PDB entry 8U9X | X-ray diffraction, 3.05 A resolution | chains D and G of the 14 polymer chains in the assembly

Chain D:
Molecule: DNA-directed RNA polymerase II subunit RPB4
Organism: Saccharomyces cerevisiae
Reference sequence: A0A6A5PTI6 (A0A6A5PTI6_YEASX); numbering as in UniProt (aligned over 1-221)
Sequence (221 residues; each row starts with the number of its first residue):
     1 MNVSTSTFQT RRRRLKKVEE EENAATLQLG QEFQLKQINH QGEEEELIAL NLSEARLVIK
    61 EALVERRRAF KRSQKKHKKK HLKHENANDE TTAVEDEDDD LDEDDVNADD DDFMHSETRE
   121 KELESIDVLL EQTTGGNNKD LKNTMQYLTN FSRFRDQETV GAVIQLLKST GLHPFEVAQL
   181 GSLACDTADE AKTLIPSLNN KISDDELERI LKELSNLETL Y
Not modelled in the structure: 1-2, 10-22, 74-117

Chain G:
Molecule: DNA-directed RNA polymerase II subunit RPB7
Organism: Saccharomyces cerevisiae
Reference sequence: A0A6A5Q270 (A0A6A5Q270_YEASX); residues 1-171 here = UniProt positions 1-171
Sequence (171 residues; each row starts with the number of its first residue):
     1 MFFIKDLSLN ITLHPSFFGP RMKQYLKTKL LEEVEGSCTG KFGYILCVLD YDNIDIQRGR
    61 ILPTDGSAEF NVKYRAVVFK PFKGEVVDGT VVSCSQHGFE VQVGPMKVFV TKHLMPQDLT
   121 FNAGSNPPSY QSSEDVITIK SRIRVKIEGC ISQVSSIHAI GSIKEDYLGA I

Chain D / chain G interface:
Residue-residue contacts - 80 pairs, chain D then chain G:
  Val3(D) with Asn10(G); Glu33(G)
  Thr5(D) with Leu7(G); Ser8(G), hydrogen bond (side chain-backbone); Phe42(G); Ile45(G); Tyr74(G), hydrogen bond
  Ser6(D) with Leu7(G); Ser8(G), hydrogen bond (backbone-backbone); Phe42(G)
  Thr7(D) with Ser8(G); Phe42(G)
  Phe8(D) with Asp6(G)
  Asn23(D) with Lys83(G)
  Ala24(D) with Lys83(G)
  Ala25(D) with Lys83(G), hydrogen bond (backbone-backbone); Gly84(G)
  Leu29(D) with Phe3(G), hydrophobic; Phe82(G), hydrophobic
  Glu32(D) with Lys5(G); Lys41(G), salt bridge; Phe42(G)
  Phe33(D) with Phe3(G), hydrophobic; Lys5(G); Lys41(G); Phe42(G); Val78(G), hydrophobic; Lys80(G)
  Gln37(D) with Lys5(G)
  His40(D) with Asp6(G); Lys73(G), hydrogen bond (backbone-side chain)
  Leu47(D) with Lys5(G)
  Ile48(D) with Phe2(G); Phe3(G); Ile4(G), hydrophobic
  Ala49(D) with Phe2(G)
  Leu50(D) with Met1(G), hydrogen bond (backbone-backbone); Phe2(G); Ile4(G), hydrophobic
  Leu52(D) with Phe2(G), hydrophobic
  Ile59(D) with Cys47(G), hydrophobic
  Arg66(D) with Leu31(G); Glu35(G), salt bridge; Val48(G); Tyr51(G)
  Arg72(D) with Asp52(G), salt bridge
  Ser73(D) with Arg21(G), hydrogen bond
  Thr134(D) with Glu35(G)
  Asn138(D) with Glu35(G); Gly36(G)
  Asp140(D) with Gly36(G); Ser37(G); Tyr44(G); Pro105(G)
  Leu141(D) with Glu35(G); Leu46(G)
  Thr144(D) with Phe2(G); Leu46(G); Pro105(G)
  Tyr147(D) with Asp88(G), hydrogen bond (side chain-backbone); Val103(G); Gly104(G)
  Phe151(D) with Gly89(G); Thr90(G); Arg142(G)
  Phe175(D) with Met1(G), hydrophobic; Glu85(G)
  Ala178(D) with Met1(G)
  Gln179(D) with Met1(G); Glu85(G); Val86(G), hydrogen bond (side chain-backbone)
  Leu183(D) with Val86(G); Asp88(G)
  Ala184(D) with Arg144(G), hydrogen bond (backbone-side chain)
  Glu190(D) with Arg144(G), salt bridge; Tyr167(G)
  Leu194(D) with Val86(G), hydrophobic; Arg144(G); Tyr167(G); Leu168(G), hydrophobic
Other interface residues (no listed pair), chain D (46 interface residues in all): Ser4, Glu45, Val58, Ala69, Asn137, Asn143, Leu148, Ser182, Thr187, Asp189
Other interface residues (no listed pair), chain G (47 interface residues in all): Leu9, Ile11, Leu49, Arg75

Overview:
46 residues of chain D and 47 residues of chain G are in contact; the contacts include 10 hydrogen bonds and 4
salt bridges. Among the polar pairs are Glu32(D)-Lys41(G), Arg66(D)-Glu35(G) and Arg72(D)-Asp52(G).
Chain D is DNA-directed RNA polymerase II subunit RPB4 and chain G is DNA-directed RNA polymerase II subunit
RPB7, both from Saccharomyces cerevisiae; the structure, Structural basis of transcription: RNA polymerase II
substrate binding and metal coordination at 3.0 A of ..., was determined by X-ray diffraction together with
9BVT, 9BW0 and 8U9R from the same study.
